PDB entry 1KSS | X-ray diffraction, 1.80 A resolution | chain A

== Chain A ==
Molecule: flavocytochrome c
Organism: Shewanella frigidimarina
Notes: EC 1.3.99.1
UniProtKB: Q02469 (FRDA_SHEFR); residues 1-571 here correspond to UniProt positions 26-596 (UniProt number = residue number + 25)
Sequence (571 residues; numbered 1 to 571; the number before each row is that of its first residue):
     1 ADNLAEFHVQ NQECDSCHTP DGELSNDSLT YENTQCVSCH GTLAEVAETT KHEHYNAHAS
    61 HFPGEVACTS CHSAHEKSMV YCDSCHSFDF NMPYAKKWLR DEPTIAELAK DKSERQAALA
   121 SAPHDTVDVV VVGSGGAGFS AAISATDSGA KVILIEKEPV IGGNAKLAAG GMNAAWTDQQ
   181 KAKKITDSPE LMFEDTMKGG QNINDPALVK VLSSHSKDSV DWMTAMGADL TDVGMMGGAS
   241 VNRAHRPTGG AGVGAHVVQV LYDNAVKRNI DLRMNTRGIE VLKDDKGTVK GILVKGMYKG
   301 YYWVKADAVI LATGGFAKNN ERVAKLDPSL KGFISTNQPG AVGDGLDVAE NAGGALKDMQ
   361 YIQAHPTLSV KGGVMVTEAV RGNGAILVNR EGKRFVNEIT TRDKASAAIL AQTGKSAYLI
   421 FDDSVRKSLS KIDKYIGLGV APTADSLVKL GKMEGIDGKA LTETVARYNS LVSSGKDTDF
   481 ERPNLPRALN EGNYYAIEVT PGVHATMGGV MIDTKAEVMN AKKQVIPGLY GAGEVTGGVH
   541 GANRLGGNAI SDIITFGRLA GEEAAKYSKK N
Not modelled in the structure: 569-571
Differences from the reference sequence: engineered mutation Ala-505 (His530 in Q02469)
Ion coordination: heme Fe (4 sites), coordinated by His-8, His-18, His-40, His-58, His-61, His-72, His-75, His-86; Na+: Thr-506, Gly-508, Glu-534, Thr-536
Ligand contacts:
  - FAD (flavin-adenine dinucleotide): Val-132, Gly-133, Ser-134, Gly-135, Gly-136, Ala-137, Gly-138, Ile-155, Glu-156, Lys-157, Glu-158, Gly-162, Gly-163, Asn-164, Ala-165, Leu-167, Ala-168, Ala-169, Gly-170, Gly-171, Val-253, Thr-276, Arg-277, Gly-278, Ala-312, Thr-313, Gly-314, Thr-336, Asn-337, Gln-338, Asp-344, Gly-345, Met-375, His-504, Ala-532, Gly-533, Glu-534, Arg-544, Gly-547, Asn-548, Ala-549, Ile-550, Ile-553
  - fumaric acid (FUM): Ala-169, Gly-170, Met-236, His-365, Met-375, Thr-377, Glu-378, Arg-402, His-504, Arg-544, Leu-545, Gly-546, Gly-547
  - heme (HEM), molecule 1: Leu-4, Phe-7, His-8, Gln-12, Ser-16, Cys-17, Gln-35, Cys-36, Cys-39, His-40, Cys-68, His-72, Pro-93, Tyr-94
  - heme (HEM), molecule 2: Ala-5, His-8, Val-9, Cys-14, Ser-16, Cys-17, His-18, Leu-24, Leu-29, Thr-69, Ser-73, Ala-74, His-75, Tyr-298
  - heme (HEM), molecule 3: Val-37, His-40, Gly-41, Thr-42, Leu-43, Val-46, Thr-50, His-52, Ala-57, His-58, Val-66, Ala-67, Cys-68, Ser-70, Cys-71, His-72, Val-80, Cys-82, Phe-90, Asn-91, Met-92, Pro-93
  - heme (HEM), molecule 4: His-54, Tyr-55, Asn-56, Ala-57, Ser-60, His-61, Phe-62, Tyr-81, Cys-82, Ser-84, Cys-85, His-86, Phe-88, Leu-167, Asn-337, Gln-338, Val-374, Met-375, Lys-431, Lys-434, Tyr-435, Leu-438

== In short ==
Chain A binds 4 copies of heme, flavin-adenine dinucleotide and fumaric acid. The heme Fe site is built by
His-8 and His-40.
Chain A is flavocytochrome c (Shewanella frigidimarina); the structure, Crystal Structure of His505Ala Mutant
Flavocytochrome c3 from Shewanella frigidimarina, was determined by X-ray diffraction together with 1KSU from
the same study.
